9G8N - chains F and I of the 13 polymer chains in the assembly; structure by electron microscopy, 3.70 A resolution.

[Chain F]
Molecule: Exosome complex component RRP42
Organism: Homo sapiens
UniProt: Q15024 (EXOS7_HUMAN); numbering as in UniProt (aligned over 1-291)
Amino-acid sequence (295 residues; numbered -3 to 291; the number before each row is that of its first residue; numbers below 1 keep their minus sign (Gly-3 is residue -3)):
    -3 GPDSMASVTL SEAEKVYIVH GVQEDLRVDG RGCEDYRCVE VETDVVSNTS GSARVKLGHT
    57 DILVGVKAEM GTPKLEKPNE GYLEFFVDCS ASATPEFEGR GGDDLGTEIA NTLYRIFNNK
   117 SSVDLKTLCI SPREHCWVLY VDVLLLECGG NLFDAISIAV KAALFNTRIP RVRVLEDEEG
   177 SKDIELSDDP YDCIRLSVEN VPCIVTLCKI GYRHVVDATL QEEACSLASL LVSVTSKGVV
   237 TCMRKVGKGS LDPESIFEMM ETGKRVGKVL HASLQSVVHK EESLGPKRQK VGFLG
Disordered / not traced: -3 to 4, 291
Construct notes: expression tag (-3 to 0)
UniProt features mapped onto this chain:
  - modified residue: Ala2 (N-acetylalanine), Lys116 (N6-acetyllysine), Ser177 (Phosphoserine)

[Chain I]
Molecule: Exosome complex component RRP4
Organism: Homo sapiens
UniProt: Q13868 (EXOS2_HUMAN); numbering as in UniProt (aligned over 1-293)
Amino-acid sequence (297 residues; row label = number of the first residue in the row; numbers below 1 keep their minus sign (Gly-3 is residue -3)):
    -3 GPDSMAMEMR LPVARKPLSE RLGRDTKKHL VVPGDTITTD TGFMRGHGTY MGEEKLIASV
    57 AGSVERVNKL ICVKALKTRY IGEVGDIVVG RITEVQQKRW KVETNSRLDS VLLLSSMNLP
   117 GGELRRRSAE DELAMRGFLQ EGDLISAEVQ AVFSDGAVSL HTRSLKYGKL GQGVLVQVSP
   177 SLVKRQKTHF HDLPCGASVI LGNNGFIWIY PTPEHKEEEA GGFIANLEPV SLADREVISR
   237 LRNCIISLVT QRMMLYDTSI LYCYEASLPH QIKDILKPEI MEEIVMETRQ RLLEQEG
Disordered / not traced: -3 to 0, 213-216
Construct notes: expression tag (-3 to 0)
UniProt features mapped onto this chain:
  - modified residue: Ser124 (Phosphoserine)

[Chain F / chain I interface]
Residue-residue contacts (47):
  Thr5(F) - Arg87(I)  hydrogen bond (backbone-side chain)
  Thr5(F) - Gly138(I)
  Leu6(F) - Arg87(I)
  Leu6(F) - Gly138(I)
  Ser7(F) - Arg87(I)
  Ser7(F) - Gly138(I)
  Ser7(F) - Asp139(I)
  Ala9(F) - Gly167(I)
  Glu10(F) - Arg87(I)  salt bridge
  Glu10(F) - Leu140(I)
  Tyr13(F) - Gln168(I)
  Tyr13(F) - Gly169(I)
  Tyr13(F) - Val170(I)  hydrophobic
  Tyr13(F) - Arg231(I)
  Tyr13(F) - Ile234(I)
  His16(F) - Pro225(I)
  His16(F) - Arg231(I)
  Gly17(F) - Arg231(I)
  Glu20(F) - Arg231(I)
  Leu22(F) - Leu228(I)  hydrophobic
  Arg23(F) - Ser235(I)  hydrogen bond (backbone-side chain)
  Val24(F) - Val170(I)  hydrophobic
  Val24(F) - Ser235(I)
  Val24(F) - Arg238(I)  hydrogen bond (backbone-side chain)
  Asp25(F) - Arg238(I)  salt bridge
  Asp25(F) - Asn239(I)  hydrogen bond (backbone-side chain)
  Gly26(F) - Lys269(I)
  Asp31(F) - Met1(I)
  Asp31(F) - Lys269(I)  salt bridge
  Tyr32(F) - Met3(I)  hydrophobic
  Cys34(F) - Glu4(I)
  Val35(F) - Glu4(I)
  Val35(F) - Met5(I)  hydrophobic
  Val35(F) - Arg6(I)  hydrogen bond (backbone-backbone)
  Glu36(F) - Arg6(I)
  Glu36(F) - Pro8(I)
  Val37(F) - Leu7(I)
  Leu266(F) - Met3(I)  hydrophobic
  Ser269(F) - Ala2(I)
  Ser269(F) - Met3(I)  hydrogen bond (side chain-backbone)
  Ser269(F) - Met5(I)
  Leu270(F) - Met5(I)
  Val273(F) - Met5(I)
  Arg284(F) - Leu7(I)
  Arg284(F) - Pro8(I)  hydrogen bond (side chain-backbone)
  Val287(F) - Arg11(I)
  Leu290(F) - Arg11(I)  hydrogen bond (backbone-side chain)
Other interface residues (no listed pair), chain F (33 interface residues in all): Arg27, Glu30, Glu38, Val262, Val265, Lys276
Other interface residues (no listed pair), chain I (28 interface residues in all): Leu171, Trp204, Ile268

[Overview]
Chain F and chain I form an interface of 33 and 28 residues respectively; the contacts include 8 hydrogen
bonds and 3 salt bridges. Among the polar pairs are Glu10(F)-Arg87(I), Asp25(F)-Arg238(I) and
Asp31(F)-Lys269(I).
Chain F is Exosome complex component RRP42 and chain I is Exosome complex component RRP4, both from Homo
sapiens; the structure, 80S-bound human Ski2-exosome complex, was determined by electron microscopy together
with 9G8P, 9G8Q and 9G8R from the same study.
